PDB entry 9EJX | X-ray diffraction, 2.86 A resolution | chain A

[Chain A]
Molecule: Tyrosine-protein kinase BTK
Organism: Mus musculus
Notes: EC 2.7.10.2
UniProt: P35991 (BTK_MOUSE); residues 396-659 here = UniProt positions 396-659
Amino-acid sequence (271 residues; each row starts with the number of its first residue):
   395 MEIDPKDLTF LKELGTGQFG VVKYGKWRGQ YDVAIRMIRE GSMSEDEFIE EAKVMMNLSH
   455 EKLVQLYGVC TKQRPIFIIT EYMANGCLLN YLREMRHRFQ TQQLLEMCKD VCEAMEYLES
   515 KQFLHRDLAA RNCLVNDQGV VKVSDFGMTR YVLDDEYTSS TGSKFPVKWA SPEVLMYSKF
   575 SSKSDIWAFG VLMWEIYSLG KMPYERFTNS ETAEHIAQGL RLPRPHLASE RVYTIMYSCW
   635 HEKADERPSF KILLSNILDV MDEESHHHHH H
Not modelled in the structure: 660-665
Differences from the reference sequence: initiating methionine (395); engineered mutation R430 (Lys in P35991), M542 (Leu in P35991), T543 (Ser in P35991), T555 (Val in P35991), K562 (Arg in P35991), A564 (Ser in P35991), S565 (Pro in P35991), P617 (Tyr in P35991); expression tag (660-665)
Small-molecule neighbours: A1BI1 ({(3R)-3-[4-amino-3-(4-phenoxyphenyl)-1H-pyrazolo[3,4-d]pyrimidin-1-yl]piperidin-1-yl}(cyclopropyl)methanone): L408, G409, T410, G411, V416, A428, R430, M449, V458, L460, I472, T474, E475, Y476, M477, G480, C481, N484, L528, S538, D539, F540, M542
Curated features (UniProtKB/Swiss-Prot):
  - motif: W581 to W588 (CAV1-binding)
  - active site: D521 (Proton acceptor)
  - binding site (ATP): L408 to V416
  - modified residue: Y551 (Phosphotyrosine), S604 (Phosphoserine), S623 (Phosphoserine), S659 (Phosphoserine)

[In short]
Chain A binds compound A1BI1. UniProt lists active-site residue D521 and 9 ATP-binding residues.
Chain A is Tyrosine-protein kinase BTK (Mus musculus); the structure, Bruton's tyrosine kinase with mutations
in the activation loop in complex with compound PTI42, was determined by X-ray diffraction (same publication
as 9EJJ, 9EJR, 9EJS, 9ME2 and 9ME3).
